8X9W - chains A and C of the 20 polymer chains in the assembly; structure by electron microscopy, 4.50 A resolution (low resolution: residue-level contacts below are approximate; hydrogen-bond / salt-bridge calls are withheld).

[Chain A]
Protein: Major capsid protein
Organism: Human alphaherpesvirus 3
Reference sequence: P09245 (MCP_VZVD); the construct has insertions or renumbered stretches relative to UniProt, so the offset changes along the chain: 14-317 = UniProt 14-317; 322-348 = UniProt 318-344; 376-1394 = UniProt 376-1394
Sequence (1387 residues; each row starts with the number of its first residue; note: 31 numbers in that range are skipped by the numbering (no residue carries them; nothing is unmodelled there); a row labelled like 348A-348Z holds insertion residues (348A, then the next letters in order)):
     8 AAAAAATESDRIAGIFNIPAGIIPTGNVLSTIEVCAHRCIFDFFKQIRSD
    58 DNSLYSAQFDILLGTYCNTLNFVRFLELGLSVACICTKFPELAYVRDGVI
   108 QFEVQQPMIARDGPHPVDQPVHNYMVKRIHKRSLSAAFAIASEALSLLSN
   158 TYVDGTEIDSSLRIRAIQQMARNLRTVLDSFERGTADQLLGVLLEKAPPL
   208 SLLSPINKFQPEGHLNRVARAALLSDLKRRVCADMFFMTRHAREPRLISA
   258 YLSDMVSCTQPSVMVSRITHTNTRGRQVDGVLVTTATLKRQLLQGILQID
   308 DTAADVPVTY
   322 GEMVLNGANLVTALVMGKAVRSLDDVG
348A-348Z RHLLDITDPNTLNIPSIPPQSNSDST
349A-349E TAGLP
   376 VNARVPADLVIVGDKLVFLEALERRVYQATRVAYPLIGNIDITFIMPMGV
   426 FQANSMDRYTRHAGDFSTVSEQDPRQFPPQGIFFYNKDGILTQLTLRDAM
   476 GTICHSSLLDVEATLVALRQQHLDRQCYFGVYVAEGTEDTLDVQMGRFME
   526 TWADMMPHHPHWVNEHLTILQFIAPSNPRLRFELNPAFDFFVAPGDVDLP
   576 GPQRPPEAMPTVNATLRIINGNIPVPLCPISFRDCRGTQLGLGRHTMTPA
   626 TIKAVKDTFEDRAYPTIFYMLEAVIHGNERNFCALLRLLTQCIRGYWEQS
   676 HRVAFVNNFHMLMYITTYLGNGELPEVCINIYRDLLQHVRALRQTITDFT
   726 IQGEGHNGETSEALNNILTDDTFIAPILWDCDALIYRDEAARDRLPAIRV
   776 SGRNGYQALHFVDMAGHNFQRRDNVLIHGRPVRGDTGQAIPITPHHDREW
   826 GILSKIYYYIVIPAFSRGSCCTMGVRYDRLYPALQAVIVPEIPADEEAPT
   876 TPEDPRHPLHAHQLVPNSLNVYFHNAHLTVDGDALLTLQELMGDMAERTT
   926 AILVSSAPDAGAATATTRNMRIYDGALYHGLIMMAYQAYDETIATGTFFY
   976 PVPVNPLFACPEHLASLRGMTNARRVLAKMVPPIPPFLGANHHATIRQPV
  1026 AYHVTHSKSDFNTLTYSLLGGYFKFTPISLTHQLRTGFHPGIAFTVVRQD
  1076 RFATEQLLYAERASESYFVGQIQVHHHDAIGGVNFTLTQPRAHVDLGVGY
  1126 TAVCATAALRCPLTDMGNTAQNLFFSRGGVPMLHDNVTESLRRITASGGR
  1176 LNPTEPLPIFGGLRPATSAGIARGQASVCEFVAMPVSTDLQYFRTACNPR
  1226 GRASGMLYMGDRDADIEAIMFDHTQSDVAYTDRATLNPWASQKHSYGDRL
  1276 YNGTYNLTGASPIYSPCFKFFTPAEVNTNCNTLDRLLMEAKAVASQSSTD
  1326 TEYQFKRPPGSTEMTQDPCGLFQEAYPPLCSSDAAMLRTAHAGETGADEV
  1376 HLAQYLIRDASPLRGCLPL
Disordered / not traced: 8-13, 322-324, 348A-348Z, 349A-349E
Differences from the reference sequence: expression tag (8-13); conflict Ile22 (Leu in P09245), Asn327 (Gln323 in P09245), Ala329 (Thr325 in P09245), Ser343 (Gly339 in P09245), Leu344 (Met340 in P09245), Gly348 (Ala344 in P09245), Ala814 (Gly in P09245)
Disulfides: Cys846-Cys985

[Chain C]
Protein: Major capsid protein
Organism: Human alphaherpesvirus 3
Reference sequence: P09245 (MCP_VZVD); residues 14-1394 here = UniProt positions 14-1394
Sequence (1387 residues; row label = number of the first residue in the row):
     8 AAAAAATESDRIAGIFNIPAGIIPTGNVLSTIEVCAHRCIFDFFKQIRSD
    58 DNSLYSAQFDILLGTYCNTLNFVRFLELGLSVACICTKFPELAYVRDGVI
   108 QFEVQQPMIARDGPHPVDQPVHNYMVKRIHKRSLSAAFAIASEALSLLSN
   158 TYVDGTEIDSSLRIRAIQQMARNLRTVLDSFERGTADQLLGVLLEKAPPL
   208 SLLSPINKFQPEGHLNRVARAALLSDLKRRVCADMFFMTRHAREPRLISA
   258 YLSDMVSCTQPSVMVSRITHTNTRGRQVDGVLVTTATLKRQLLQGILQID
   308 DTAADVPVTYGEMVLNGANLVTALVMGKAVRSLDDVGRHLLDITDPNTLN
   358 IPSIPPQSNSDSTTAGLPVNARVPADLVIVGDKLVFLEALERRVYQATRV
   408 AYPLIGNIDITFIMPMGVFQANSMDRYTRHAGDFSTVSEQDPRQFPPQGI
   458 FFYNKDGILTQLTLRDAMGTICHSSLLDVEATLVALRQQHLDRQCYFGVY
   508 VAEGTEDTLDVQMGRFMETWADMMPHHPHWVNEHLTILQFIAPSNPRLRF
   558 ELNPAFDFFVAPGDVDLPGPQRPPEAMPTVNATLRIINGNIPVPLCPISF
   608 RDCRGTQLGLGRHTMTPATIKAVKDTFEDRAYPTIFYMLEAVIHGNERNF
   658 CALLRLLTQCIRGYWEQSHRVAFVNNFHMLMYITTYLGNGELPEVCINIY
   708 RDLLQHVRALRQTITDFTIQGEGHNGETSEALNNILTDDTFIAPILWDCD
   758 ALIYRDEAARDRLPAIRVSGRNGYQALHFVDMAGHNFQRRDNVLIHGRPV
   808 RGDTGQAIPITPHHDREWGILSKIYYYIVIPAFSRGSCCTMGVRYDRLYP
   858 ALQAVIVPEIPADEEAPTTPEDPRHPLHAHQLVPNSLNVYFHNAHLTVDG
   908 DALLTLQELMGDMAERTTAILVSSAPDAGAATATTRNMRIYDGALYHGLI
   958 MMAYQAYDETIATGTFFYPVPVNPLFACPEHLASLRGMTNARRVLAKMVP
  1008 PIPPFLGANHHATIRQPVAYHVTHSKSDFNTLTYSLLGGYFKFTPISLTH
  1058 QLRTGFHPGIAFTVVRQDRFATEQLLYAERASESYFVGQIQVHHHDAIGG
  1108 VNFTLTQPRAHVDLGVGYTAVCATAALRCPLTDMGNTAQNLFFSRGGVPM
  1158 LHDNVTESLRRITASGGRLNPTEPLPIFGGLRPATSAGIARGQASVCEFV
  1208 AMPVSTDLQYFRTACNPRGRASGMLYMGDRDADIEAIMFDHTQSDVAYTD
  1258 RATLNPWASQKHSYGDRLYNGTYNLTGASPIYSPCFKFFTPAEVNTNCNT
  1308 LDRLLMEAKAVASQSSTDTEYQFKRPPGSTEMTQDPCGLFQEAYPPLCSS
  1358 DAAMLRTAHAGETGADEVHLAQYLIRDASPLRGCLPL
Disordered / not traced: 46-60, 157-165, 672-677, 861-907, 961-970, 989-1001
Differences from the reference sequence: expression tag (8-13); conflict Ile22 (Leu in P09245), Asn323 (Gln in P09245), Ala325 (Thr in P09245), Ser339 (Gly in P09245), Leu340 (Met in P09245), Gly344 (Ala in P09245), Ala814 (Gly in P09245)
Disulfides: Cys846-Cys985

[Interface between chain A and chain C]
Pairs across the interface (143; chain A residue first):
  Phe96(A) - Gln65(C)
  Glu98(A) - Arg45(C)
  Tyr101(A) - Arg45(C)
  Val102(A) - Arg45(C)
  Arg103(A) - His44(C)
  Arg103(A) - Arg45(C)
  Asp104(A) - His44(C)
  Gly105(A) - Cys42(C)
  Val106(A) - Val41(C)
  Val106(A) - Cys42(C)
  Ile107(A) - Glu40(C)
  Ile107(A) - Val41(C)
  Gln108(A) - Ile39(C)
  Gln108(A) - Glu40(C)
  Phe109(A) - Ile39(C)
  Gln112(A) - Leu77(C)
  Gln112(A) - Thr183(C)
  Pro114(A) - Arg190(C)
  Pro114(A) - Gln403(C)
  Pro114(A) - Ala404(C)
  Pro114(A) - Thr405(C)
  Met115(A) - Ser187(C)
  Met115(A) - Arg190(C)
  Met115(A) - Thr405(C)
  Ile116(A) - Ser187(C)
  Ile116(A) - Arg190(C)
  Ile116(A) - Gly191(C)
  Ile116(A) - Val407(C)
  Ala117(A) - Leu141(C)
  Ala117(A) - Ser142(C)
  Ala117(A) - Ser187(C)
  Ala117(A) - Phe188(C)
  Ala117(A) - Gly191(C)
  Arg118(A) - Leu141(C)
  Arg118(A) - Ser142(C)
  Asp119(A) - Arg139(C)
  Asp119(A) - Ser140(C)
  Asp119(A) - Gln195(C)
  Val124(A) - Ser142(C)
  Val124(A) - Ala143(C)
  Val124(A) - Ala144(C)
  Asp125(A) - Ala144(C)
  Gln126(A) - Ala144(C)
  Gln126(A) - Phe145(C)
  Gln126(A) - Ala146(C)
  Pro127(A) - Ala144(C)
  Pro127(A) - Asn180(C)
  Val128(A) - Arg406(C)
  His129(A) - Gln176(C)
  His129(A) - Arg179(C)
  Tyr131(A) - Gln176(C)
  Lys215(A) - Arg1135(C)
  Phe216(A) - Cys1136(C)
  Glu219(A) - Thr405(C)
  Asn223(A) - Asp1325(C)
  Arg224(A) - Gly1195(C)
  Arg224(A) - Ile1196(C)
  Val225(A) - Ile1196(C)
  Val225(A) - Gly1199(C)
  Val225(A) - Gln1200(C)
  Val225(A) - Thr1324(C)
  Val225(A) - Asp1325(C)
  Val225(A) - Thr1326(C)
  Ala228(A) - Ala1197(C)
  Ala228(A) - Arg1198(C)
  Ala228(A) - Gly1199(C)
  Ala229(A) - Pro1137(C)
  Ser232(A) - Lys462(C)
  Ser232(A) - Asp463(C)
  Asp233(A) - Cys1136(C)
  Arg236(A) - Asp463(C)
  Met271(A) - Asn75(C)
  Val272(A) - Thr72(C)
  Val272(A) - Tyr73(C)
  Ser430(A) - Thr443(C)
  Met431(A) - Pro449(C)
  Met431(A) - Arg450(C)
  Met431(A) - Asp1358(C)
  Arg433(A) - Ser442(C)
  Arg433(A) - Thr443(C)
  Arg433(A) - Val444(C)
  Tyr434(A) - Ser442(C)
  Tyr434(A) - Arg450(C)
  Tyr434(A) - Ala1360(C)
  Thr435(A) - Asp440(C)
  Thr435(A) - Phe441(C)
  Thr435(A) - Ser442(C)
  Arg436(A) - Asp440(C)
  Arg436(A) - Phe441(C)
  Arg436(A) - Arg1363(C)
  Arg436(A) - Thr1364(C)
  Arg436(A) - Ala1365(C)
  His437(A) - Gly439(C)
  His437(A) - Asp440(C)
  Ala438(A) - Gly439(C)
  Gln451(A) - Val444(C)
  His534(A) - Gln727(C)
  His541(A) - Ile726(C)
  Ser551(A) - Ser1172(C)
  Asp636(A) - Arg708(C)
  Arg637(A) - Arg715(C)
  Ala638(A) - Gly695(C)
  Ala638(A) - Asn696(C)
  Gln674(A) - Asn696(C)
  Gln674(A) - Gly697(C)
  Gln674(A) - Glu701(C)
  Asn900(A) - Asn696(C)
  Ala901(A) - Asn696(C)
  Gln962(A) - Thr692(C)
  Tyr964(A) - Met688(C)
  Tyr964(A) - Thr692(C)
  Tyr964(A) - Tyr693(C)
  Tyr964(A) - Asp822(C)
  Tyr964(A) - Glu824(C)
  Asp965(A) - Tyr693(C)
  Glu966(A) - Tyr693(C)
  Glu966(A) - Val807(C)
  Asn997(A) - Arg823(C)
  Arg999(A) - Arg823(C)
  Arg1000(A) - Arg823(C)
  Met1005(A) - Gln727(C)
  Gln1216(A) - Leu466(C)
  Tyr1233(A) - Gly1195(C)
  Tyr1233(A) - Ile1196(C)
  Tyr1233(A) - Ala1197(C)
  Ile1244(A) - Ala1194(C)
  Ile1244(A) - Gly1195(C)
  Gln1250(A) - Ser1193(C)
  Gln1250(A) - Ala1194(C)
  Val1253(A) - Gly1195(C)
  Val1253(A) - Ala1197(C)
  Ala1254(A) - Arg1198(C)
  Tyr1255(A) - Ile465(C)
  Tyr1255(A) - Arg1198(C)
  Thr1256(A) - Arg1175(C)
  Ala1372(A) - Ala1365(C)
  Ala1372(A) - Ala1367(C)
  Asp1373(A) - Ala1365(C)
  Glu1374(A) - Arg1363(C)
  Glu1374(A) - Ala1365(C)
  Arg1383(A) - Ala1365(C)
  Arg1383(A) - His1366(C)
  Arg1383(A) - Ala1367(C)
Interface residues without a listed pair, chain A (89 interface residues in all): Gln113, Val270, Arg274, Pro640, Ser675, Arg677, His902, Thr967, Thr996, Val1001, Lys1033, Phe1093, Met1234
Interface residues without a listed pair, chain C (98 interface residues in all): Ala43, Gly71, Cys74, Asp194, Val401, Gly618, Cys658, Thr691, Glu698, Ile704, Arg808, Thr1111, Leu1138, Glu1327, Ala1359

[Overview]
Chain A and chain C form an interface of 89 and 98 residues respectively.
Chain A and chain C are both Major capsid protein (Human alphaherpesvirus 3); the structure, portal vertex
capsomer of the VZV C-Capsid, was determined by electron microscopy together with 8X9X, 8X9Y, 8X9Z, 8XA0,
8XA1, 8XA2 and 8XA3 from the same study.
